Entry 7U06 (electron microscopy, 4.20 A resolution (low resolution: residue-level contacts below are approximate; hydrogen-bond / salt-bridge calls are withheld)); this record covers chains C and A of the 27 polymer chains in the assembly.

Chain C:
Name: Trafficking protein particle complex II-specific subunit 65
From: Saccharomyces cerevisiae
Reference sequence: P32893 (TRS65_YEAST); the construct has insertions or renumbered stretches relative to UniProt, so the offset changes along the chain: 1-455 = UniProt 1-455; 480-503 = UniProt 481-504; 505-560 = UniProt 505-560
Amino-acid sequence (560 residues; numbered 1 to 560 plus 25 insertion-coded residues; 25 numbers in that range are skipped by the numbering (no residue carries them; nothing is unmodelled there); the number before each row is that of its first residue; a row labelled like 455A-455Y holds insertion residues (455A, then the next letters in order)):
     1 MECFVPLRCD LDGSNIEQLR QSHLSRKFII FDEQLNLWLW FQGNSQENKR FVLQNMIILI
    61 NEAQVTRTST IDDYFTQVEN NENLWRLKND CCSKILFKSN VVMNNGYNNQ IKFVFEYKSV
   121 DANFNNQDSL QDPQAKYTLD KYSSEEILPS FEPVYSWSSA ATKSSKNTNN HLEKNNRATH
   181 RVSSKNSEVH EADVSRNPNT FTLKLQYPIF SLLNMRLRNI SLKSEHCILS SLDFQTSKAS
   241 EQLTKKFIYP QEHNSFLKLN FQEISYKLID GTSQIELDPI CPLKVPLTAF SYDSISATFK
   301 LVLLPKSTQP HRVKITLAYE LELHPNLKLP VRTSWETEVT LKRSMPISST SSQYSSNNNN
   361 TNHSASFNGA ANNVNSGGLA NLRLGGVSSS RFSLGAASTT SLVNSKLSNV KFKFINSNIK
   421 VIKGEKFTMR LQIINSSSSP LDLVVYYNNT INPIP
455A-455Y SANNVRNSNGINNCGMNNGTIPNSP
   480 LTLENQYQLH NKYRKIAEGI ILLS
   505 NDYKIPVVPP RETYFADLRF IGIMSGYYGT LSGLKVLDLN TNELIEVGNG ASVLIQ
Unresolved in the structure: 1-137, 160-210, 304-306, 342-399, 455A-455Y
Curated features (UniProtKB/Swiss-Prot):
  - modified residue (Phosphoserine): Ser-393, Ser-398

Chain A:
Name: Trafficking protein particle complex II-specific subunit 120
From: Saccharomyces cerevisiae
Reference sequence: Q04183 (TR120_YEAST); residue numbers follow UniProt; this construct covers 1-1289
Amino-acid sequence (1289 residues; each row starts with the number of its first residue):
     1 MNILKHFPSY VGPSKIRTLV IPIGHWTRKE FNNAVQKLSE FNEIHLSDVT PIDSPIFTPQ
    61 GFPHGKLFFD FLTIDHDDAL ELFLYDFEPF RKTFVIIGLV NDYSDPLTNL NFMKEKYPTL
   121 ISPNLVYASS TPTKELEQTI DTMENVFASS PDMQKNIETI MCDIARNFLT ALNSYYSSYK
   181 HVTLRSPGAI GGNAVLKTTL IRQNSYTSSS SSTPMSAVQS SVSSSSKAGS VTTASKRLSS
   241 FEMTTNSLKR SASLKLATTL STSENRSQQK SLGRQMKILG NFQLLAGRYV DALNSFVDAI
   301 TTLYKVRDYL WLGSALDGIS ICFLLLSYLG LSYQIPQIVS LICPVEKLNF ESSSTGISPV
   361 DSNSKATAST TASSTPRNSI SIAAMQSPRN SIMSLSAPAL NIDVENINLP LLIKCISDKV
   421 LYYYDLSLMH NSEYAPQVVY CEFLLKTLTF MTSCYKSSEF SKDVLDNIVK NQHRALSDIP
   481 NSPMFPRFEV YFYSNKLFEL QLKEMQVEAQ IKIYSTMAEV YRLLGYKRKQ LFVLRLLMVA
   541 LLATPNKIAW HPDYRTLIDT IIELLNINES EAKINVDDPS QSTWLILQKK ILQLCIKVSR
   601 KINDFEYVAK FSSILITKYT HLLNQSEQDA LFKEYIQPSI TNESITSYWD PFILREVVIN
   661 RILDSDPTSN EIPLESDVSS LESLENRQKT QDINPQEVFN PFKRVQPTSF VSNNSTKVPI
   721 LVFLVGDKAE FTCRVQNPFK FDFTINDIQL DEEISEFCEI DRKAVSYSGP YNVKAESIRS
   781 ITLPLIIKKP TYKKIYEISC LKISILKLPL QKFDIINDSR RSNPVEEEAE YSKCIYGKLK
   841 IKILPEQPQL ELLSTSKMTR NSWMMLDGTK TDFHITVRNK SLSCAINHIK IIPMNNIEQM
   901 LKPDYWKKMP PDDLYIMEKQ LDWLSKSCVR IIKLPTVIKP NETITFDLEL DNTAVPFNFT
   961 GFDLLIEYGM SATDESCIYL KKLSIPYEVT LRRTIEVPSM DIIPLNELFS SQVENVDWIE
  1021 YVMSKIRAES NLHSRDFILL LLDFRNSWID GIKLNVQFED FTSNEYHVEA SHTSRIIVPI
  1081 KKIDYKKYNF ENTPIPRIYP GRQFIQSGLN EEQTIEMRQK FWCREHIISK LKCNWKLTTD
  1141 QSVTGSVDFN KFIEKFDHKM VYTIYPGRLF YGVQLLLDEP KVKVGEIINL KIITEPTSTC
  1201 RRKQNSTVNF LDIVIFDSKT SKILPRSNRR ILYNGSLTKP ISTTKVSEIN LEIIPIEKGR
  1261 YEFSVCISKS NNQDGIIQFD SENVILSVI
Unresolved in the structure: 203-264, 347-400, 569-580, 677-717, 820-833
Curated features (UniProtKB/Swiss-Prot):
  - modified residue (Phosphoserine): Ser-379, Ser-387

Chain C / chain A interface:
Pairs across the interface (43; chain C residue first):
  Ile-422(C) / Gln-1012(A)
  Ile-422(C) / Val-1013(A)
  Lys-423(C) / Glu-1007(A)
  Lys-423(C) / Leu-1008(A)
  Lys-423(C) / Phe-1009(A)
  Lys-423(C) / Val-1013(A)
  Glu-425(C) / Val-1013(A)
  Asn-449(C) / Asp-1001(A)
  Asn-449(C) / Ile-1003(A)
  Asn-449(C) / Lys-1159(A)
  Ile-454(C) / Phe-1279(A)
  Leu-480(C) / Gln-1273(A)
  Thr-481(C) / Gln-1273(A)
  Leu-482(C) / Asp-1212(A)
  Leu-482(C) / Val-1214(A)
  Glu-483(C) / Ile-1223(A)
  Gln-485(C) / Ile-1276(A)
  Tyr-486(C) / Val-1214(A)
  Tyr-486(C) / Phe-1216(A)
  Tyr-486(C) / Ser-1264(A)
  Tyr-486(C) / Val-1265(A)
  Tyr-486(C) / Cys-1266(A)
  Tyr-486(C) / Asp-1280(A)
  Gln-487(C) / Ser-1221(A)
  Gln-487(C) / Lys-1222(A)
  Gln-487(C) / Ile-1223(A)
  His-489(C) / Phe-1279(A)
  Asn-490(C) / Phe-1216(A)
  Asn-490(C) / Ser-1221(A)
  Arg-493(C) / Asn-1006(A)
  Arg-493(C) / Ser-1281(A)
  Glu-497(C) / Pro-1004(A)
  Glu-497(C) / Asn-1006(A)
  Ile-500(C) / Ile-1003(A)
  Leu-501(C) / Arg-1075(A)
  Leu-502(C) / Arg-1075(A)
  Asn-505(C) / Arg-1075(A)
  Ile-525(C) / Trp-1018(A)
  Ile-527(C) / Glu-1007(A)
  Ile-527(C) / Phe-1009(A)
  Met-528(C) / Asn-1006(A)
  Met-528(C) / Glu-1007(A)
  Ser-529(C) / Glu-1007(A)
Also at the interface, not in a pair above, chain C (28 interface residues in all): Gly-424, Lys-426, Ser-503, Gly-526
Also at the interface, not in a pair above, chain A (35 interface residues in all): Val-1016, Ile-1019, Leu-1039, Leu-1041, Tyr-1066, Ile-1077, Leu-1224, Asp-1274, Asn-1283

In short:
28 residues of chain C face 35 of chain A across their interface.
Chain C is Trafficking protein particle complex II-specific subunit 65 and chain A is Trafficking protein
particle complex II-specific subunit 120, both from Saccharomyces cerevisiae; the structure, Structure of the
yeast TRAPPII-Rab11/Ypt32 complex in the closed/open state (composite structure), was determined by electron
microscopy (same publication as 7U05).
